Entry 8CXX (X-ray diffraction, 2.34 A resolution); this record covers chains A and D of the 3 polymer chains in the assembly.

# Chain A
Molecule: Site-specific DNA-methyltransferase (adenine-specific)
From: Clostridioides difficile 630
Notes: EC 2.1.1.72
Reference sequence: Q183J3 (Q183J3_CLOD6); residue numbers follow UniProt; this construct covers 1-577
Amino-acid sequence (578 residues; each row starts with the number of its first residue; numbering starts at 0):
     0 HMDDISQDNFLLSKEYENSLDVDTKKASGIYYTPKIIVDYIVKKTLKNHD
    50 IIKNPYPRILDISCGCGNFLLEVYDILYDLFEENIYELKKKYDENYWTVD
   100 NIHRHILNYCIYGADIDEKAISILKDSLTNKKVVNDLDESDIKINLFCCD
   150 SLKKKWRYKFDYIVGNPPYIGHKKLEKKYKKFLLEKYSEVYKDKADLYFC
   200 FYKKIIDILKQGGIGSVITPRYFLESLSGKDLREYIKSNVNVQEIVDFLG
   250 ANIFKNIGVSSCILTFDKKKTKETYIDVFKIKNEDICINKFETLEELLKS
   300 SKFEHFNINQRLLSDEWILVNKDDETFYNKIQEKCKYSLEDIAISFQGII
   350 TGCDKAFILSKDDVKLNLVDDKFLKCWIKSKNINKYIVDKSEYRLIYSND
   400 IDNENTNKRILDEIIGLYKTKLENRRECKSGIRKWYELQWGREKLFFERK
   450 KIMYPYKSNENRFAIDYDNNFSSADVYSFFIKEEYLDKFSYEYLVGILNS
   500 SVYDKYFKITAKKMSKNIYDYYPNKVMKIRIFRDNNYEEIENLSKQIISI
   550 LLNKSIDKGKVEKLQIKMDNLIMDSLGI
Not modelled in the structure: 0-27, 133-136
Differences from the reference sequence: expression tag (0)
Bound ions: K+ site 1: Lys88, Lys89, Tyr91, Glu93 (together with 1,2-ethanediol); K+ site 2: Gly249, Ala250, Asn251, Val258, Ser259
Ligand contacts: T9I (N-[(1R)-2,3-dihydro-1H-inden-1-yl]adenosine): Gly28, Ile29, Tyr30, Ile61, Ser62, Gly64, Ala113, Asp114, Ile115, Asp116, Cys148, Asp149, Ser150, Leu151, Asn165, Pro166, Pro167, Tyr178, Leu196, Phe200
From the paper describing this entry:
  - conformationally variable residues (side-chain flip): Tyr178
  - binding site for T9I: Tyr178

# Chain D
Molecule: DNA Strand 1
Sequence (14 nucleotides; numbered 1 to 14; the number before each row is that of its first residue):
     1 TTCAAAAAGTCCCA

# Chain A / chain D interface
Pairs across the interface (46):
  Tyr30(A) with DA8(D), stacking on the base
  Asn165(A) with DA8(D), hydrogen bond to the base
  Pro166(A) with DA8(D), hydrogen bond to the base
  Tyr168(A) with DA8(D), stacking on the base
  His171(A) with DA5(D), base contact; DA6(D), hydrogen bond to the base
  Lys172(A) with DA6(D), base contact
  Lys173(A) with DA8(D), salt bridge to the phosphate; DG9(D), phosphate contact; DT10(D), salt bridge to the phosphate
  Lys193(A) with DA5(D), base contact; DA6(D), sugar contact
  Tyr221(A) with DA7(D), sugar contact
  Ser225(A) with DA6(D), phosphate contact
  Leu226(A) with DA6(D), phosphate contact
  Ser227(A) with DA5(D), phosphate contact; DA6(D), hydrogen bond to the phosphate
  Phe253(A) with DA8(D), base contact
  Ile256(A) with DA8(D), phosphate contact; DG9(D), phosphate contact
  Gly257(A) with DA7(D), sugar contact; DG9(D), hydrogen bond to the phosphate
  Val258(A) with DA8(D), sugar contact
  Ser344(A) with DA4(D), phosphate contact
  Phe345(A) with DA4(D), phosphate contact
  Gln346(A) with DA4(D), hydrogen bond to the phosphate; DA5(D), hydrogen bond to the base
  Ile349(A) with DA5(D), base contact
  Ile431(A) with DT2(D), base contact
  Trp439(A) with DT2(D), base contact; DC3(D), base contact; DA4(D), base contact
  Arg441(A) with DC3(D), salt bridge to the phosphate; DA4(D), hydrogen bond to the base
  Lys456(A) with DA7(D), base contact
  Tyr476(A) with DA5(D), hydrogen bond to the phosphate
  Lys511(A) with DA6(D), salt bridge to the phosphate; DA7(D), salt bridge to the phosphate
  Met513(A) with DA7(D), sugar contact
  Ser514(A) with DA7(D), hydrogen bond to the base; DG9(D), base contact
  Ile517(A) with DA7(D), base contact
  Tyr521(A) with DA5(D), phosphate contact; DA6(D), hydrogen bond to the base
  Pro522(A) with DA5(D), phosphate contact
  Asn523(A) with DA5(D), hydrogen bond to the phosphate
Also at the interface, not in a pair above, chain A (38 interface residues in all): Pro167, Gly170, Asp195, Asn255, Arg425, Glu426
Also at the interface, not in a pair above, chain D (10 interface residues in all): DT1

# Summary
38 residues of chain A face 10 of chain D across their interface, with 12 hydrogen bonds, 5 salt bridges and 2
aromatic stacking contacts. Polar contacts include Asn165(A)-DA8(D), Pro166(A)-DA8(D) and His171(A)-DA6(D).
Chain A binds compound T9I. From the paper: a binding site for T9I at Tyr178(A); conformational variability at
Tyr178(A).
Here chain A is Site-specific DNA-methyltransferase (adenine-specific) (Clostridioides difficile 630) and
chain D is DNA Strand 1. Entry 8CXX (CamA Adenine Methyltransferase Complexed to Cognate Substrate DNA and
Compound 6) was determined by X-ray diffraction, deposited together with 8CXS, 8CXT, 8CXU, 8CXV, 8CXW, 8CXY
and 7 further entries.
